Entry 6ZUT (X-ray diffraction, 1.15 A resolution); this record covers chain A.

Chain A:
Molecule: Copper-containing nitrite reductase
Source organism: Achromobacter cycloclastes
Notes: EC 1.7.2.1
UniProt: P25006 (NIR_ACHCY); residues 7-340 here correspond to UniProt positions 45-378 (UniProt number = residue number + 38)
Amino-acid sequence (334 residues; row label = number of the first residue in the row):
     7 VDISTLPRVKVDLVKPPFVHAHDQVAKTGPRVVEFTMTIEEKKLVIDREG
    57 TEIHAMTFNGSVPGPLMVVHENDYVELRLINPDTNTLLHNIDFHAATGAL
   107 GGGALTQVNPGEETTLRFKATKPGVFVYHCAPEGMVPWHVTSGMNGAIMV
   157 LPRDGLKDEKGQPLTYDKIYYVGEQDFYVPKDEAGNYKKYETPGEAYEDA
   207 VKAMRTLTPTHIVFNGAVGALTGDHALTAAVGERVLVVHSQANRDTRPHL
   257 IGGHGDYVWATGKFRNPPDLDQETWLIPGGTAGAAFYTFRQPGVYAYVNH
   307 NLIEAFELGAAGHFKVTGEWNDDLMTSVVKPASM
Not modelled in the structure: 340
Swiss-Prot annotation at these positions:
  - binding site (Cu cation): His-95, His-100, His-135, Cys-136, His-145, Met-150, His-306
Metal / ion sites: Cu ion site 1: His-95, Cys-136, His-145, Met-150; Cu ion site 2: His-100, His-135, His-306 (together with nitric oxide)
Ligand contacts:
  - malonate ion (MLI): Gly-225, Thr-228, Phe-312, Ala-317, His-319
  - nitric oxide (NO): Asp-98, His-100, His-135, His-255, Ile-257, His-306, Leu-308
Reported in the primary citation:
  - conformationally variable residues (side-chain flip): Asp-98
  - catalytic residues: Asp-98 (citing earlier work)

Overview:
Bound to chain A: malonate ion and nitric oxide. The Cu ion site 1 is built by His-95, Cys-136, His-145 and
Met-150. The Cu ion site 2 is built by His-100, His-135 and His-306. From UniProt: 7 Cu cation-binding
residues. The paper reports the catalytic residue Asp-98; conformational variability at Asp-98.
Chain A is Copper-containing nitrite reductase (Achromobacter cycloclastes); the structure, Cu nitrite
reductase MSOX series at 170K, dose point 5, was determined by X-ray diffraction, deposited together with
6ZU6, 6ZUA, 6ZUB and 6ZUD.
